PDB entry 6CRO | X-ray diffraction, 3.00 A resolution | chains U and A of the 3 polymer chains in the assembly

# Chain U
Molecule: 20-nt DNA strand
Sequence (20 nucleotides; each row starts with the number of its first residue):
     1 TGTATCACCC GCGGTGATAG

# Chain A
Name: Lambda cro repressor
Organism: Enterobacteria phage lambda
Reference sequence: P03040 (RCRO_LAMBD); numbering as in UniProt (aligned over 2-61)
Amino-acid sequence (60 residues; each row starts with the number of its first residue):
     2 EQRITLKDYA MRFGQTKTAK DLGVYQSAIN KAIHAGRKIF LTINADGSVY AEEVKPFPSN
Swiss-Prot annotation at these positions:
  - DNA-binding region: Gln-16 to His-35 (H-T-H motif)
  - mutagenesis: Ala-33 (A33W: Loss of dimerization; when associated with D-58), Phe-58 (F58D: Loss of dimerization; when associated with W-33)

# How chain U and chain A interact
Contacting residue pairs - 25 pairs, chain U then chain A:
  DT1(U) / Phe-14(A)  base contact
  DG2(U) / Thr-17(A)  phosphate contact
  DT3(U) / Gly-15(A)  phosphate contact
  DT3(U) / Gln-16(A)  hydrogen bond to the phosphate
  DT3(U) / Thr-17(A)  base contact
  DT3(U) / Gln-27(A)  base contact
  DA4(U) / Gln-16(A)  phosphate contact
  DA4(U) / Gln-27(A)  hydrogen bond to the base
  DA4(U) / Asn-31(A)  hydrogen bond to the phosphate
  DA4(U) / His-35(A)  salt bridge to the phosphate
  DT5(U) / Ser-28(A)  base contact
  DT5(U) / Asn-31(A)  base contact
  DG13(U) / Lys-32(A)  hydrogen bond to the base
  DG13(U) / Arg-38(A)  salt bridge to the phosphate
  DG13(U) / Lys-56(A)  salt bridge to the phosphate
  DG14(U) / Val-25(A)  sugar contact
  DG14(U) / Lys-32(A)  hydrogen bond to the base
  DG14(U) / Arg-38(A)  salt bridge to the phosphate
  DT15(U) / Val-25(A)  phosphate contact
  DT15(U) / Tyr-26(A)  hydrogen bond to the phosphate
  DT15(U) / Ser-28(A)  base contact
  DT15(U) / Ala-29(A)  base contact
  DG16(U) / Tyr-26(A)  hydrogen bond to the phosphate
  DG16(U) / Ser-28(A)  hydrogen bond to the base
  DA17(U) / Ser-28(A)  base contact
Other interface residues (no listed pair), chain U (11 interface residues in all): DC6

# Overview
Chain U and chain A form an interface of 11 and 14 residues respectively; the contacts include 8 hydrogen
bonds and 4 salt bridges. Among the polar pairs are DA4(U)/Gln-27(A), DG13(U)/Lys-32(A) and DG14(U)/Lys-32(A).
From UniProt: 2 mutagenesis sites on chain A.
Chain U is a 20-nt DNA strand and chain A is Lambda cro repressor (Enterobacteria phage lambda); the
structure, Crystal structure of lambda-cro bound to a consensus operator at 3.0 angstrom resolution, was
determined by X-ray diffraction.
